PDB entry 8H0P | electron microscopy, 3.15 A resolution | chains A and B of the 6 polymer chains in the assembly

[Chain A]
Name: G-alpha q
From: Homo sapiens
Sequence (361 residues; numbered 7 to 359 plus 144 insertion-coded residues; 136 numbers in that range are skipped by the numbering (no residue carries them; nothing is unmodelled there); the number before each row is that of its first residue; a row labelled like 61A-61Z holds insertion residues (61A, then the next letters in order)):
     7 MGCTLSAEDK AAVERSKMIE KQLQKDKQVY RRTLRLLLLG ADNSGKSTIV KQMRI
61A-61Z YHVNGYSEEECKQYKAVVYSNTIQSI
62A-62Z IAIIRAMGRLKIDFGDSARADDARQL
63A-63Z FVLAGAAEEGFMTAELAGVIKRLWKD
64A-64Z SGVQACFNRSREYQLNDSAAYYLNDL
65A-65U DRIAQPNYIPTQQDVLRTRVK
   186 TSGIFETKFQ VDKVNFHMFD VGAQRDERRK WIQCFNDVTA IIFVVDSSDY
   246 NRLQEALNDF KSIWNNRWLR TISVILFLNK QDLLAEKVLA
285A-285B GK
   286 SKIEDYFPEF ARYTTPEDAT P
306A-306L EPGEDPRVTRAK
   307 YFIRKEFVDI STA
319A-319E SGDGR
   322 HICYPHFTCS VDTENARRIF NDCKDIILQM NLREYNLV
Disordered / not traced: 7-10, 61A-61Z, 62A-62Z, 63A-63Z, 64A-64Z, 65A-65U, 285A-285B, 306A-306L, 319A-319E

[Chain B]
Name: Guanine nucleotide-binding protein G(I)/G(S)/G(T) subunit beta-1
From: Homo sapiens
Reference sequence: P62873 (GBB1_HUMAN); residues 7-345 here correspond to UniProt positions 2-340 (UniProt number = residue number - 5)
Sequence (343 residues; row label = number of the first residue in the row):
     3 MLLQSELDQL RQEAEQLKNQ IRDARKACAD ATLSQITNNI DPVGRIQMRT RRTLRGHLAK
    63 IYAMHWGTDS RLLVSASQDG KLIIWDSYTT NKVHAIPLRS SWVMTCAYAP SGNYVACGGL
   123 DNICSIYNLK TREGNVRVSR ELAGHTGYLS CCRFLDDNQI VTSSGDTTCA LWDIETGQQT
   183 TTFTGHTGDV MSLSLAPDTR LFVSGACDAS AKLWDVREGM CRQTFTGHES DINAICFFPN
   243 GNAFATGSDD ATCRLFDLRA DQELMTYSHD NIICGITSVS FSKSGRLLLA GYDDFNCNVW
   303 DALKADRAGV LAGHDNRVSC LGVTDDGMAV ATGSWDSFLK IWN
Disordered / not traced: 3-7
Construct notes: expression tag (3-6)
UniProt features mapped onto this chain:
  - modified residue: Ser-7 (N-acetylserine), His-271 (Phosphohistidine)

[Interface between chain A and chain B]
Pairs across the interface - 56 pairs, chain A then chain B:
  Val-19(A) with Asn-93(B)
  Arg-21(A) with Val-95(B), hydrogen bond (side chain-backbone)
  Ser-22(A) with Asn-93(B); Lys-94(B), hydrogen bond (side chain-backbone)
  Ile-25(A) with Lys-94(B); Ala-97(B), hydrophobic
  Glu-26(A) with Gly-58(B); Lys-94(B), salt bridge
  Leu-29(A) with Gly-58(B); Ile-85(B), hydrophobic
  Asp-32(A) with Lys-83(B), salt bridge
  Lys-33(A) with Leu-60(B)
  Tyr-36(A) with Leu-60(B), hydrophobic
  Arg-41(A) with Trp-104(B)
  Thr-186(A) with Asn-124(B); His-147(B)
  Ser-187(A) with Asp-123(B); Ile-125(B)
  Gly-188(A) with Leu-122(B), hydrogen bond (backbone-backbone); Asp-123(B); Asn-124(B)
  Ile-189(A) with Leu-122(B), hydrogen bond (backbone-backbone); Asp-123(B)
  Phe-204(A) with Trp-104(B)
  Ala-208(A) with Asn-124(B), hydrogen bond (backbone-side chain); Thr-148(B)
  Gln-209(A) with Leu-122(B), hydrogen bond (side chain-backbone)
  Arg-210(A) with Gly-167(B), hydrogen bond (side chain-backbone); Thr-169(B); Asp-191(B), salt bridge
  Arg-214(A) with Cys-209(B), hydrogen bond; Asp-233(B), salt bridge
  Lys-215(A) with Tyr-150(B); Asp-191(B); Met-193(B); Cys-209(B); Asp-233(B); Asn-235(B), hydrogen bond; Asp-251(B), salt bridge
  Trp-216(A) with Leu-122(B), hydrophobic; Tyr-150(B)
  Gln-218(A) with Lys-62(B), hydrogen bond (backbone-side chain); Tyr-64(B), hydrogen bond (backbone-side chain); Arg-319(B)
  Cys-219(A) with Lys-62(B); Tyr-64(B), hydrogen bond (backbone-side chain); Gln-80(B); Trp-104(B); Met-106(B), hydrophobic
  Phe-220(A) with Trp-104(B); Leu-122(B), hydrophobic
  Asn-221(A) with Lys-62(B); Trp-337(B)
  Arg-262(A) with Asp-251(B), salt bridge
  Trp-263(A) with Asp-295(B); Arg-319(B)
Interface residues without a listed pair, chain A (31 interface residues in all): Ala-18, Glu-191, Asp-222, Val-223
Interface residues without a listed pair, chain B (37 interface residues in all): His-59, Asp-81, His-96, Arg-101, Ser-103, Gly-149

[Overview]
The interface between chain A and chain B involves 31 residues on one side and 37 on the other, with 12
hydrogen bonds and 6 salt bridges. Polar pairs include Glu-26(A)/Lys-94(B), Asp-32(A)/Lys-83(B) and
Arg-210(A)/Asp-191(B).
Here chain A is G-alpha q and chain B is Guanine nucleotide-binding protein G(I)/G(S)/G(T) subunit beta-1,
both from Homo sapiens. Entry 8H0P (Structure of the NMB30-NMBR and Gq complex) was determined by electron
microscopy (same publication as 8H0Q).
